PDB entry 8XKV | electron microscopy, 3.30 A resolution | chains B and D of the 17 polymer chains in the assembly

Chain B:
Protein: ATP-dependent zinc metalloprotease FTSH 12, chloroplastic
Organism: Arabidopsis thaliana
Notes: EC 3.4.24.-
UniProt: Q9SAJ3 (FTSHC_ARATH); residue numbers follow UniProt; this construct covers 1-1008
Chain sequence (1008 residues; row label = number of the first residue in the row):
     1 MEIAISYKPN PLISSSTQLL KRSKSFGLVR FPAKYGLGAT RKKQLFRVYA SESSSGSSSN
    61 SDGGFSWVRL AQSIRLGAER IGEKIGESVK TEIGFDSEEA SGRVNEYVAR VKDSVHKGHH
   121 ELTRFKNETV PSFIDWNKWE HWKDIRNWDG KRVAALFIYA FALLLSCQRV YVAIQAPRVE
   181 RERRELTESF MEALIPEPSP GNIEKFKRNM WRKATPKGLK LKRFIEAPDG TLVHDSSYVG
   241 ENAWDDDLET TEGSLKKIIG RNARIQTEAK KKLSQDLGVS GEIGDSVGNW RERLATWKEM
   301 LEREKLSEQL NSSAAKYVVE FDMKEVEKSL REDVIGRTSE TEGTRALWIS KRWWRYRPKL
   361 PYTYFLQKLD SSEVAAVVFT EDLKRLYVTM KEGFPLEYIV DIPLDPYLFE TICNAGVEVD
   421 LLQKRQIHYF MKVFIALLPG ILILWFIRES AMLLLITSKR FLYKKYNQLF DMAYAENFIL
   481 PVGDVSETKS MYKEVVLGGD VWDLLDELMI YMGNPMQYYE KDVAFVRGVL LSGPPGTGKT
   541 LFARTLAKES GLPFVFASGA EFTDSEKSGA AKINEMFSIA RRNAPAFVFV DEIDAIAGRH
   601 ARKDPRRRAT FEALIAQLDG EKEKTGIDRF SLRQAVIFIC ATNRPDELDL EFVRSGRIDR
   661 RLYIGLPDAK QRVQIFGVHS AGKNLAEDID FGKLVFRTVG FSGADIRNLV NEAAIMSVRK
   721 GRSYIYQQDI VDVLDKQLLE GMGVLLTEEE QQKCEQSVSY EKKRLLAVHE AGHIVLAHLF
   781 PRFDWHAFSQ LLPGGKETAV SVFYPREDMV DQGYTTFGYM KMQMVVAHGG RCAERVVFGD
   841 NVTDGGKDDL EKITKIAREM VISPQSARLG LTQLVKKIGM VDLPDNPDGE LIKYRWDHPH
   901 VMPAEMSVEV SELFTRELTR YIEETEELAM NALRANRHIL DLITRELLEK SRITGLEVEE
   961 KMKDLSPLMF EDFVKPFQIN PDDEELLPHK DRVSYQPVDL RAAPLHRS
Disordered / not traced: 1-118, 187-197, 247-254, 280-289, 480-491, 881-888
Bound ions: Zn2+: His769, His773, Asp849
UniProt features mapped onto this chain:
  - active site: Glu770
  - binding site (ATP): Gly533 to Thr540
  - binding site (Zn(2+)): His769, His773, Asp849

Chain D:
Protein: Protein Ycf2
Organism: Arabidopsis thaliana
UniProt: P56786 (YCF2_ARATH); residues 1-2294 here = UniProt positions 1-2294
Chain sequence (2294 residues; numbered 1 to 2294; the number before each row is that of its first residue):
     1 MKGHQFKSWI FELREIVREI KNAHYFLDSW TQFNSVGSFI HIFFHQERFR KLLDPRIFSI
    61 LLLRNSQGST SNRYFTIKGV VLFVVAALLY RINNRNMVES KNLYLKGLLP IPMNSIGPRN
   121 DTSEESFGSC NINRLIVSLL YLTKGKKISE SCFRDPKEST WVLPITQKCI MPESNWSSRW
   181 WRNWIGKKRG FCCKISNETV AGIDISFKEK DIKYLEFLFV YYMDDPIRKG HDWELFDRLS
   241 PSKRRNIINL NSGQLFEILV KDWICYLMFA FREKIPIEVE GFCKQQGAGS TIQSNDIEHV
   301 SHLFSRNKWA ISLQNCAQFH MWQFHQDLFV SWGKNPHESD FFRKISRENW IWLDNVWLVN
   361 KDRFFSKVRN VSSNIQYDST RSSFVQVTDS SQLNGSSDQF IDPFDSISNE DSEYHYHTLI
   421 NQREIQQLKE RSILLDPSFI QTEGREIESD RFPKYLSGYS SMPRLFTERE KRMNNHLLPE
   481 ESEEFLGNPT RAIRSFFSDR WSELHLGSNP TERSTRDQKL LKKEQDVSFV PSRRSENKEI
   541 VNIFKIITYL QNTVSIHPIS SDLGCDMVPK DELDMDSSNK ISFLNKNPFF DLFHLFHERK
   601 RGGYTLRHES EERFQEMADL FTLSITEPDL VYHKGFAFSI DSYGLDQRQF LKEVFNFRDE
   661 SKKKSLLVLP PIFYEENESF YRRLRKIWVR ISCGNYLEDQ KRVVFASNNI MEAVNQYRLI
   721 RNMIQIQFQY SPYGYIRNVL NRFFLMKRPD RNFEYGIQRD LIGNDTLNHR TIMKDTINQH
   781 LSNLKKSQKK WFDPLIFLSQ TERSINRDPN AYRYKWSNGS KNFQEHLEHF VSERKSRFQV
   841 VFDQLCINQY SIDWSEVIDK KDLSKSLRFF LSKLLRFFLS KLLLFLSKLL LFLSNSLPFF
   901 FVSFENIPIH RSEIHIYELK GPNDQLCNQL LESIGLQIVH LKKLKPFLLD DHNTSQKSKF
   961 LINGGTISPF LFNKIPKWMI DSFHTRKNRR KSFDNTDSAY FSIVSHDQDN WLNPVKPFQR
  1021 SSLISSFSKA NRLRFLNNPH HFCFYCNKRF PFYVEKARLN NSDFTFTYGQ FLTILFIHNK
  1081 TFSSCGGKKK HAFLERDTIS PSSIESQVSN IFISNDFPQS GDERYNLYKS FHFPIRSDPL
  1141 VRRAIYSIAD ISGTPLIEGQ RVNFERTYCQ TLSDMNLSDS EEKSLHQYLN FNSNMGLIHT
  1201 PCSEKYLQRK KRSLCLKKCV DKGQMDRTFQ RDSAFSTLSK WNLFQTYMPW FFTSTGYKYL
  1261 NLIFLDTFSD LLRILSSSQK FVSIFHDIMH GLDISWRILQ KKLCLPQRNL ISEISSKSLH
  1321 NLLLSEEMIH RNNESSLIST HLRSPNVREV LYSILFLLLV AGYIVRTHLL FVSRAYSELQ
  1381 TEFEKIKSLM IPSYMIELRK LLDRYPTSEL NSFWLKNLFL VALEQLGDCL EEIRGSGGNM
  1441 LWGGDPAYGV KSIRSKKKDL KINFIDIIDL ISIIPNPINR ITFSRNTRHL SHTSKEIYSL
  1501 IRKRKNVSGD WIDDKIESWV ANSDSIDDKE REFLVQFSTL RAEKRIDQIL LSLTHSDHLS
  1561 KNDSGYQMIE QPGTIYLRYL VDIHKKYLMN YEFNTSCLAE RRIFLAHYQT ITYSQTSCGA
  1621 NSFHFPSHGK PFSLRLALSP SRSILVIGSI GTGRSYLVKY LATNSYVPFI TVFLNKFLDN
  1681 KPKGFFIDDI DIDDSDDIDA SNDIDRELDT ELELLTMMNA LTMDMMLEID RFYITLQFEL
  1741 AKAMSPCIIW IPNIHDLDVN ESSYLALGLL VNSLSRDCER CSTRNILVIA STHIPQKVDP
  1801 ALIAPNKLNT CIKIRRLLIP QQRKHFFTLS YTRGFHLEKK MFHTNGFESI TMGSSARDLV
  1861 ALTNEALSIS ITQKKSIIDT NTIRSALHRQ TWDLRSQVRS VQDHGILFYQ IGRAVAQNVL
  1921 ISNCPIDPIS IYMKKKSCNE GDSYLYKWYF ELGTSMKKFT ILLYLLSCSA GSVAQDLWSL
  1981 PVPDEKNRIT SYGFVENDSD LVHGLLEVQG ALVGSSRTEK DCSQFDNDRV TLLFRSEPRD
  2041 PLYMMQDGSC SIVDQRFLYE KYESEFEEGE GEGVLDPQQI EEDLFNHIVW APRIWRPRGF
  2101 LFDCIERPNE LGFPYSAGSF RGKRIIYDEK YELQENDSEF LQSGTMQYQR RDRSSKEQGF
  2161 FRISQFIWDP ADPLFFLFKD QPFVSVFSHR EFFADEEMSK GLLTSQTDPP TSIYKRWFIK
  2221 NTQEKHFELL IQRQRWLRTN SSLSNGFFRS NTRSESYQYL SNLFISNGTL LDRMTKTLLK
  2281 KRWLFSDEMK IGFM
Disordered / not traced: 1-4, 65-72, 114-131, 145-492, 513-523, 560-1010, 1058-1309, 1329-1342, 1387-1530, 1614-1639, 1682-1723, 1758-1762, 1936-1942, 2015-2030, 2061-2203
UniProt features mapped onto this chain:
  - binding site (ATP): Gly1648 to Ser1655

How chain B and chain D interact:
Contacting residue pairs - 270 pairs, chain B then chain D:
  Met210(B) - Trp1011(D)
  Trp211(B) - Trp1011(D)
  Trp211(B) - Leu1012(D)
  Trp211(B) - Asn1013(D)
  Trp211(B) - Pro1014(D)
  Thr215(B) - Asn1013(D)
  Thr215(B) - Phe1018(D)
  Pro216(B) - Leu1023(D)  hydrophobic
  Lys217(B) - Leu1023(D)
  Leu219(B) - Phe1018(D)  hydrophobic
  Tyr238(B) - Pro1014(D)
  Arg264(B) - Trp1011(D)
  Lys305(B) - Trp1011(D)
  Tyr317(B) - Pro1014(D)
  Val319(B) - Ala1030(D)  hydrophobic
  Phe321(B) - Ser1026(D)
  Phe321(B) - Phe1027(D)
  Glu325(B) - Leu1023(D)
  Val326(B) - Ile1024(D)  hydrophobic
  Val326(B) - Phe1027(D)  hydrophobic
  Ser329(B) - Ser1022(D)
  Ser329(B) - Leu1023(D)
  Ser329(B) - Ile1024(D)  hydrogen bond (side chain-backbone)
  Leu330(B) - Ile1024(D)  hydrophobic
  Asp333(B) - Ser1022(D)  hydrogen bond
  Val334(B) - Met113(D)
  Glu340(B) - Pro531(D)
  Thr344(B) - Val527(D)
  Thr344(B) - Ser528(D)
  Thr344(B) - Phe529(D)
  Trp348(B) - Phe529(D)  hydrophobic
  Arg352(B) - Glu536(D)  salt bridge
  Thr363(B) - His1040(D)  hydrogen bond
  Tyr364(B) - Phe1042(D)  hydrophobic
  Gln367(B) - Phe1042(D)
  Ser371(B) - Arg1020(D)
  Ser372(B) - Arg1020(D)  hydrogen bond (side chain-backbone)
  Glu373(B) - Arg1020(D)
  Glu381(B) - Met97(D)
  Glu381(B) - Val98(D)
  Lys391(B) - Glu539(D)
  Glu392(B) - Glu539(D)
  Gly393(B) - Glu539(D)  hydrogen bond (backbone-side chain)
  Phe394(B) - Ile543(D)  hydrophobic
  Leu396(B) - Glu539(D)
  Phe409(B) - Leu108(D)  hydrophobic
  Phe409(B) - Leu109(D)
  Glu410(B) - Arg1032(D)
  Cys413(B) - Leu109(D)  hydrophobic
  Cys413(B) - Ile111(D)  hydrophobic
  Asn414(B) - Ser1025(D)
  Asn414(B) - Ser1028(D)  hydrogen bond (side chain-backbone)
  Asp420(B) - Leu105(D)
  Leu421(B) - Lys101(D)
  Leu421(B) - Leu105(D)
  Gln423(B) - Asn96(D)  hydrogen bond
  Gln423(B) - Val98(D)
  Gln423(B) - Lys101(D)
  Lys424(B) - Asn96(D)
  Lys424(B) - Met97(D)  hydrogen bond (backbone-backbone)
  Arg425(B) - Asn93(D)
  Arg425(B) - Asn94(D)  hydrogen bond (side chain-backbone)
  Arg425(B) - Arg95(D)
  Arg425(B) - Asn96(D)  hydrogen bond
  Arg425(B) - Met97(D)
  Gln426(B) - Ile92(D)
  Gln426(B) - Arg95(D)  hydrogen bond (backbone-backbone)
  Gln426(B) - Asn96(D)
  Gln426(B) - Met97(D)
  Gln426(B) - Glu99(D)
  Gln426(B) - Asn1346(D)  hydrogen bond (side chain-backbone)
  Gln426(B) - Val1350(D)
  Ile427(B) - Leu89(D)
  Ile427(B) - Ile92(D)  hydrophobic
  Ile427(B) - Asn93(D)
  Phe430(B) - Leu1357(D)  hydrophobic
  Phe434(B) - Leu1357(D)  hydrophobic
  Leu437(B) - Leu1357(D)  hydrophobic
  Ile441(B) - Ala1361(D)  hydrophobic
  Trp445(B) - Ser29(D)
  Trp445(B) - His1368(D)
  Ile447(B) - Val1372(D)  hydrophobic
  Arg448(B) - Ser29(D)
  Arg448(B) - His1368(D)
  Arg448(B) - Phe1371(D)
  Arg448(B) - Val1372(D)
  Glu449(B) - Ser29(D)  hydrogen bond
  Glu449(B) - Trp30(D)  hydrogen bond
  Ala451(B) - Ala1375(D)  hydrophobic
  Met452(B) - Leu27(D)  hydrophobic
  Met452(B) - Ala1375(D)  hydrophobic
  Leu454(B) - Leu1379(D)  hydrophobic
  Leu455(B) - Glu1378(D)
  Leu455(B) - Glu1382(D)
  Ile456(B) - Ile16(D)  hydrophobic
  Thr457(B) - Trp9(D)
  Thr457(B) - Leu13(D)
  Thr457(B) - Ile16(D)
  Ser458(B) - Trp9(D)  hydrogen bond
  Ser458(B) - Glu1382(D)
  Lys459(B) - Glu1382(D)  salt bridge
  Arg460(B) - Glu12(D)  salt bridge
  Arg460(B) - Glu15(D)  salt bridge
  Arg460(B) - Ile16(D)
  Arg460(B) - Glu19(D)  salt bridge
  Phe461(B) - Ser8(D)
  Phe461(B) - Trp9(D)
  Phe461(B) - Ile1386(D)  hydrophobic
  Leu462(B) - Glu1382(D)
  Leu462(B) - Lys1385(D)
  Leu462(B) - Ile1386(D)  hydrophobic
  Lys464(B) - Ser8(D)  hydrogen bond
  Lys464(B) - Glu12(D)  salt bridge
  Lys465(B) - Gln5(D)
  Tyr466(B) - Lys1385(D)
  Val496(B) - Gln1897(D)
  Gly498(B) - Ser1896(D)
  Gly498(B) - Gln1897(D)
  Gly499(B) - Arg1895(D)
  Gly499(B) - Ser1896(D)
  Asp500(B) - Leu1894(D)
  Asp500(B) - Arg1895(D)
  Leu504(B) - Leu1894(D)  hydrophobic
  Glu507(B) - Arg1889(D)
  Ile510(B) - Thr1872(D)
  Tyr511(B) - Glu1865(D)
  Tyr511(B) - Ser1868(D)
  Gly513(B) - Phe11(D)
  Asn514(B) - Phe11(D)
  Pro515(B) - Phe11(D)
  Met516(B) - Phe11(D)
  Met516(B) - Arg14(D)
  Met516(B) - Glu15(D)
  Gln517(B) - Lys1874(D)
  Tyr518(B) - Ile1871(D)  hydrophobic
  Tyr518(B) - Thr1872(D)
  Glu520(B) - Lys21(D)  salt bridge
  Lys521(B) - Arg1833(D)
  Asp522(B) - Arg1833(D)  hydrogen bond (backbone-side chain)
  Val523(B) - Leu1867(D)  hydrophobic
  Val523(B) - Ser1868(D)
  Ala524(B) - Asn1864(D)
  Ala524(B) - Ser1868(D)  hydrogen bond (backbone-side chain)
  Val526(B) - Glu1865(D)
  Lys622(B) - Thr1539(D)
  Glu623(B) - Gln1536(D)
  Glu623(B) - Thr1671(D)
  Lys624(B) - Val1535(D)
  Asp628(B) - Arg18(D)  salt bridge
  Asp628(B) - His24(D)  salt bridge
  Phe630(B) - Arg18(D)  hydrogen bond (backbone-side chain)
  Ser631(B) - Glu15(D)
  Leu632(B) - Phe11(D)  hydrophobic
  Leu632(B) - Glu12(D)
  Leu632(B) - Glu15(D)
  Arg633(B) - Glu12(D)  salt bridge
  Arg654(B) - Thr1652(D)
  Ser655(B) - Ala1861(D)
  Ser655(B) - Gln1890(D)  hydrogen bond
  Arg657(B) - Arg1857(D)
  Asp659(B) - Glu1865(D)
  Asp659(B) - Gln1890(D)
  Arg660(B) - Glu1865(D)  salt bridge
  Arg660(B) - Arg1889(D)  hydrogen bond (side chain-backbone)
  Arg661(B) - Gln1890(D)  hydrogen bond (side chain-backbone)
  Arg661(B) - Trp1892(D)  hydrogen bond (side chain-backbone)
  Arg661(B) - Asp1893(D)  salt bridge
  Arg661(B) - Leu1894(D)  hydrogen bond (backbone-backbone)
  Leu662(B) - Leu1894(D)  hydrophobic
  Tyr663(B) - Asp1893(D)  hydrogen bond
  Tyr663(B) - Leu1894(D)  hydrogen bond (backbone-backbone)
  Tyr663(B) - Arg1895(D)
  Tyr663(B) - Ser1896(D)  hydrogen bond (backbone-side chain)
  Tyr663(B) - Lys1935(D)
  Ile664(B) - Ser1896(D)
  Gly665(B) - Ser1896(D)
  Leu666(B) - Gln1897(D)
  Pro667(B) - Gln1897(D)
  Gln671(B) - Gln1897(D)  hydrogen bond
  Asp811(B) - Arg1899(D)  salt bridge
  Gln812(B) - Met1933(D)
  Tyr814(B) - Asp1903(D)
  Tyr814(B) - Ile1906(D)
  Tyr814(B) - Met1933(D)  hydrophobic
  Thr815(B) - Arg1988(D)
  Thr815(B) - Ile1989(D)
  Thr815(B) - Thr1990(D)
  Thr816(B) - Arg1988(D)
  Phe817(B) - Glu1985(D)
  Phe817(B) - Arg1988(D)
  Phe817(B) - Thr1990(D)
  Gly818(B) - Lys1986(D)  hydrogen bond (backbone-backbone)
  Lys821(B) - Asp1984(D)  salt bridge
  Lys821(B) - Lys1986(D)
  Glu859(B) - Thr1990(D)
  Met860(B) - Glu1985(D)
  Ser863(B) - Thr1990(D)
  Pro864(B) - Glu1996(D)
  Pro864(B) - Ser1999(D)
  Gln865(B) - Gln1975(D)  hydrogen bond
  Gln865(B) - Arg1988(D)  hydrogen bond (backbone-side chain)
  Gln865(B) - Ile1989(D)
  Gln865(B) - Tyr1992(D)
  Gln865(B) - Val1995(D)
  Ala867(B) - Glu1985(D)  hydrogen bond (backbone-side chain)
  Leu871(B) - Ser2250(D)  hydrogen bond (backbone-side chain)
  Leu871(B) - Arg2253(D)
  Leu871(B) - Ser2254(D)
  Thr872(B) - His2003(D)
  Thr872(B) - Ser2250(D)
  Lys877(B) - Asp2000(D)  salt bridge
  Arg895(B) - Glu1996(D)  salt bridge
  Glu905(B) - Asn2240(D)
  Glu905(B) - Leu2243(D)
  Met906(B) - Asn2240(D)  hydrogen bond (backbone-side chain)
  Val910(B) - Phe2247(D)  hydrophobic
  Tyr921(B) - Glu1985(D)  hydrogen bond
  Glu971(B) - Lys1986(D)
  Phe973(B) - Lys1986(D)
  Pro976(B) - Gln1902(D)
  Pro976(B) - Asp1903(D)
  Phe977(B) - Asp1903(D)
  Phe977(B) - His1904(D)
  Phe977(B) - Trp1978(D)
  Phe977(B) - Ser1979(D)
  Phe977(B) - Leu1980(D)  hydrophobic
  Gln978(B) - Gln1902(D)  hydrogen bond (side chain-backbone)
  Gln978(B) - His1904(D)
  Ile979(B) - His1904(D)  hydrogen bond (backbone-side chain)
  Ile979(B) - Phe1908(D)  hydrophobic
  Ile979(B) - Lys2276(D)
  Ile979(B) - Leu2279(D)
  Asn980(B) - Leu2279(D)
  Pro981(B) - Lys2276(D)
  Pro981(B) - Leu2279(D)  hydrophobic
  Asp983(B) - Lys2276(D)  hydrogen bond (backbone-side chain)
  Glu984(B) - Arg2273(D)  salt bridge
  Glu984(B) - Lys2276(D)
  Glu985(B) - Asp2272(D)
  Glu985(B) - Arg2273(D)  hydrogen bond (backbone-side chain)
  Glu985(B) - Lys2276(D)  hydrogen bond (backbone-side chain)
  Leu986(B) - Asp2272(D)
  Leu986(B) - Arg2273(D)
  Leu987(B) - Trp1978(D)
  Leu987(B) - Asp2272(D)  hydrogen bond (backbone-side chain)
  Pro988(B) - Leu1977(D)
  His989(B) - Leu1977(D)
  His989(B) - Trp1978(D)
  Lys990(B) - Asp1976(D)  salt bridge
  Lys990(B) - Ser1979(D)
  Lys990(B) - Pro1981(D)
  Asp991(B) - Ile2265(D)
  Arg992(B) - Leu1977(D)
  Arg992(B) - Gln2258(D)  hydrogen bond
  Arg992(B) - Ser2261(D)
  Arg992(B) - Asn2262(D)
  Val993(B) - Val1973(D)  hydrophobic
  Val993(B) - Asp1976(D)
  Val993(B) - Ser2261(D)
  Ser994(B) - Asp1976(D)  hydrogen bond
  Ser994(B) - Arg1988(D)  hydrogen bond
  Tyr995(B) - Ser1972(D)
  Tyr995(B) - Asp1976(D)
  Tyr995(B) - Tyr2257(D)  hydrophobic
  Pro997(B) - Asn2251(D)
  Pro997(B) - Ser2254(D)
  Val998(B) - Phe2247(D)
  Val998(B) - Ser2250(D)
  Val998(B) - Asn2251(D)
  Leu1000(B) - Phe2247(D)
Interface residues without a listed pair, chain B (179 interface residues in all): Ala214, Leu221, Arg331, Leu347, Leu366, Asp370, Phe379, Tyr407, Ile412, Ala415, Val419, Tyr429, Leu444, Leu453, Met512, Pro585, Asp668, Asp808, Gln873, Lys893, Ala904, Ser907, Asp972, Asp999, Arg1001
Interface residues without a listed pair, chain D (155 interface residues in all): Ile10, Glu512, Ser532, Val1015, Ser1021, Lys1029, Leu1036, Val1347, Ser1353, Ile1364, Ser1538, Phe1673, Thr1891, Val1901, Ser1991, Thr2239, Ser2241, Thr2269, Lys2280

In short:
Chain B and chain D form an interface of 179 and 155 residues respectively; the contacts include 44 hydrogen
bonds and 18 salt bridges. Among the polar pairs are Arg352(B)-Glu536(D), Lys459(B)-Glu1382(D) and
Arg460(B)-Glu12(D).
Here chain B is ATP-dependent zinc metalloprotease FTSH 12, chloroplastic and chain D is Protein Ycf2, both
from Arabidopsis thaliana. Entry 8XKV (Cryo-EM structure of the Ycf2-FtsHi motor complex from Arabidopsis in
Apo state) was determined by electron microscopy, deposited together with 8Z9Y and 8XKU.
